Entry 6BQK (X-ray diffraction, 1.97 A resolution); this record covers chain A.

[Chain A]
Name: NS3 protease
Source organism: Hepatitis C virus
UniProt: A0A075D220 (A0A075D220_9HEPC); numbering as in UniProt (aligned over 4-182)
Chain sequence (219 residues; row label = number of the first residue in the row; numbers below 1 keep their minus sign (Met-14 is residue -14)):
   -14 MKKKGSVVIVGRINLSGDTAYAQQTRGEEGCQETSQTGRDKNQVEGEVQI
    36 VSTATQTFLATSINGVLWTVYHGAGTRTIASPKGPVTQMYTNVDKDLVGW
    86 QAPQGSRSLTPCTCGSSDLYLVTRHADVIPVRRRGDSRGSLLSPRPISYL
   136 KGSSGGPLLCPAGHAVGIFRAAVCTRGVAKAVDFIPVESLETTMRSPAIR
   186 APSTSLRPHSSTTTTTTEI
Unresolved in the structure: -14 to -11, 183-204
Construct notes: initiating methionine (-14); expression tag (-13 to 3, 183-204); conflict Glu13 (Leu in A0A075D220), Glu14 (Leu in A0A075D220), Gln17 (Ile in A0A075D220), Glu18 (Ile in A0A075D220), Gln21 (Leu in A0A075D220), Ser47 (Cys in A0A075D220), Leu52 (Cys in A0A075D220), Thr72 (Ile in A0A075D220), Lys80 (Gln in A0A075D220), Gln86 (Pro in A0A075D220), Ser174 (Asn in A0A075D220)
Ion coordination: Zn2+: Cys97, Cys99, Cys145
Ligand contacts: Z1E (N-(tert-butoxycarbonyl)-3-methyl-L-valyl-(4R)-4-[(7-chloro-4-methoxyisoquinolin-1-yl)oxy]-N-[(1R,2R)-1-[(cyclopropylsulfonyl)carbamoyl]-2-(difluoromethyl)cyclopropyl]-L-prolinamide): Gln41, Thr42, Phe43, Tyr56, His57, Val78, Asp79, Asp81, Arg123, Ile132, Leu135, Lys136, Gly137, Ser138, Ser139, Phe154, Arg155, Ala156, Ala157, Val158, Asp168
Reported in the primary citation:
  - binding site for Z1E: Leu135
  - binding site for Z1E: Phe154, Ala157 (citing earlier work)
  - catalytic residues: Gly137, Ser139 (citing earlier work)

[Overview]
Bound to chain A: compound Z1E. The Zn2+ site is built by Cys97, Cys99 and Cys145. The paper reports catalytic
residues Gly137 and Ser139; a binding site for Z1E at Leu135, Phe154 and Ala157.
Chain A is NS3 protease (Hepatitis C virus); the structure, Crystal structure of hepatis C virus protease
(NS3) complexed with tripeptidic acyl sulfonamide inhibitor (compound 18), was determined by X-ray
diffraction, deposited together with 6BQJ.
